Entry 7B5A (X-ray diffraction, 1.97 A resolution); this record covers chains AAA and CCC of the 3 polymer chains in the assembly.

[Chain AAA]
Protein: Urease subunit gamma
Source organism: Sporosarcina pasteurii
Notes: EC 3.5.1.5
Reference sequence: P41022 (URE3_SPOPA); residue numbers follow UniProt; this construct covers 1-100
Sequence (100 residues; each row starts with the number of its first residue):
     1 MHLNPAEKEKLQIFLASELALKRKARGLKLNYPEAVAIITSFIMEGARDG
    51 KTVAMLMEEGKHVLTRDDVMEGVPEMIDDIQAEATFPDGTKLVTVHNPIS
Differences from the reference sequence: variant A20 (Leu in P41022), K22 (Arg in P41022)
Modified residues: M1 (N-carboxymethionine; CXM)

[Chain CCC]
Protein: Urease subunit alpha
Source organism: Sporosarcina pasteurii
Notes: EC 3.5.1.5
Reference sequence: P41020 (URE1_SPOPA); numbering as in UniProt; present here: 1-34, 36-570
Sequence (570 residues; numbered 1 to 570; the number before each row is that of its first residue):
     1 MKINRQQYAESYGPTVGDQVRLADTDLWIEVEKDYTTYGDEANFGGGKVL
    51 REGMGENGTYTRTENVLDLLLTNALILDYTGIYKADIGVKDGYIVGIGKG
   101 GNPDIMDGVTPNMIVGTATEVIAAEGKIVTAGGIDTHVHFINPDQVDVAL
   151 ANGITTLFGGGTGPAEGSKATTVTPGPWNIEKMLKSTEGLPINVGILGKG
   201 HGSSIAPIMEQIDAGAAGLKIHEDWGATPASIDRSLTVADEADVQVAIHS
   251 DTLNEAGFLEDTLRAINGRVIHSFHVEGAGGGHAPDIMAMAGHPNVLPSS
   301 TNPTRPFTVNTIDEHLDMLMVCHHLKQNIPEDVAFADSRIRPETIAAEDI
   351 LHDLGIISMMSTDALAMGRAGEMVLRTWQTADKMKKQRGPLAEEKNGSDN
   401 FRAKRYVSKYTINPAIAQGIAHEVGSIEEGKFADLVLWEPKFFGVKADRV
   451 IKGGIIAYAQIGDPSASIPTPQPVMGRRMYGTVGDLIHDTNITFMSKSSI
   501 QQGVPAKLGLKRRIGTVKNCRNIGKKDMKWNDVTTDIDINPETYEVKVDG
   551 EVLTCEPVKELPMAQRYFLF
Differences from the reference sequence: insertion (35)
Modified residues: K220 (lysine nz-carboxylic acid; KCX)
Curated features (UniProtKB/Swiss-Prot):
  - active site: H323 (Proton donor)
  - binding site (Ni(2+)): H137, H139, K220, H249, H275, D363
  - binding site (substrate): H139, A170, H222, H249, A366
  - modified residue: K220 (N6-carboxylysine)
Ion coordination: Ni2+ site 1: H137, H139, K220, D363 (together with oxygen atom); Ni2+ site 2: K220, H249, H275 (together with oxygen atom); silver ion site 1: C322, M367 (together with sulfate ion); silver ion site 2: C322, H323 (together with sulfate ion)
Small-molecule neighbours: oxygen atom (O): H137, H139, K220, H249, H275, G280, D363

[Chain AAA / chain CCC interface]
Pairs across the interface (38; chain AAA residue first):
  A6(AAA) with S465(CCC)
  E9(AAA) with P464(CCC); P473(CCC); M475(CCC); R477(CCC), salt bridge
  K10(AAA) with D463(CCC), salt bridge
  Q12(AAA) with M475(CCC)
  I13(AAA) with Q472(CCC); P473(CCC)
  L19(AAA) with F570(CCC), hydrophobic
  R23(AAA) with L569(CCC), hydrogen bond (side chain-backbone); F570(CCC)
  N31(AAA) with Q565(CCC), hydrogen bond (side chain-backbone); R566(CCC); F568(CCC), hydrogen bond (side chain-backbone)
  Y32(AAA) with F442(CCC), hydrophobic; R566(CCC), hydrogen bond (backbone-backbone)
  P33(AAA) with R566(CCC); Y567(CCC); L569(CCC)
  V36(AAA) with Q472(CCC)
  T40(AAA) with Q472(CCC)
  M70(AAA) with Q565(CCC); R566(CCC)
  E71(AAA) with R566(CCC), hydrogen bond (backbone-side chain)
  M76(AAA) with K441(CCC), hydrogen bond (backbone-side chain); R566(CCC); Y567(CCC), hydrophobic
  D78(AAA) with K441(CCC), salt bridge
  Q81(AAA) with I468(CCC); T470(CCC), hydrogen bond; P471(CCC); Q472(CCC), hydrogen bond (backbone-backbone)
  E83(AAA) with A466(CCC); S467(CCC), hydrogen bond
  L92(AAA) with S467(CCC); I468(CCC), hydrophobic; P471(CCC), hydrophobic
Also at the interface, not in a pair above, chain AAA (24 interface residues in all): A16, E34, M44, V73, A82

[Summary]
24 residues of chain AAA and 20 residues of chain CCC are in contact, with 9 hydrogen bonds and 3 salt
bridges. Polar contacts include E9(AAA)-R477(CCC), K10(AAA)-D463(CCC) and D78(AAA)-K441(CCC). Ligands of chain
CCC: oxygen atom.
Chain AAA is Urease subunit gamma and chain CCC is Urease subunit alpha, both from Sporosarcina pasteurii; the
structure, X-ray crystal structure of Sporosarcina pasteurii urease inhibited by Ag(PEt3)2NO3, was determined
by X-ray diffraction, deposited together with 7B58 and 7B59.
